PDB entry 9GMZ | electron microscopy, 3.20 A resolution | chains C and 2 of the 15 polymer chains in the assembly

# Chain C
Molecule: AAA+ ATPase domain-containing protein
From: Peltigera membranacea
UniProtKB: A0A235IFM2 (A0A235IFM2_9NOSO); residue numbers follow UniProt; this construct covers 1-383
Chain sequence (386 residues; each row starts with the number of its first residue; numbers below 1 keep their minus sign (Ser-2 is residue -2)):
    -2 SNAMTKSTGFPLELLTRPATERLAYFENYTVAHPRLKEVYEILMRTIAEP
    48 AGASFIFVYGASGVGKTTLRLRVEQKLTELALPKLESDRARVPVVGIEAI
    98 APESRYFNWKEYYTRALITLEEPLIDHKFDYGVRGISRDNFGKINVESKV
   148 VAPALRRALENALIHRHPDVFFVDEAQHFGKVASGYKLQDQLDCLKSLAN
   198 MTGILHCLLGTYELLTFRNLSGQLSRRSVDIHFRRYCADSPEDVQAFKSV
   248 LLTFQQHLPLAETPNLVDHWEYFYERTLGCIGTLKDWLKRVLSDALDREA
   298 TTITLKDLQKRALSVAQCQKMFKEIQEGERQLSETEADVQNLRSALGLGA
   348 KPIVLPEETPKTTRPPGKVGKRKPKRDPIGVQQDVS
Unresolved in the structure: -2 to 4, 348-383
Construct notes: expression tag (-2 to 0)
From the paper describing this entry:
  - mutagenesis - K63A: abolished growth

# Chain 2
Molecule: 16-nt DNA strand
Sequence (16 nucleotides; each row starts with the number of its first residue; numbers below 1 keep their minus sign (DG-16 is residue -16)):
   -16 GCATGCATGCATGCAT

# Interface between chain C and chain 2
Pairs across the interface - 7 pairs, chain C then chain 2:
  Tyr103(C) - DG-16(2)  hydrogen bond to the base
  Asn105(C) - DC-15(2)  hydrogen bond to the phosphate
  Lys107(C) - DA-14(2)  phosphate contact
  Val148(C) - DA-14(2)  sugar contact
  Val148(C) - DT-13(2)  phosphate contact
  Ala149(C) - DA-14(2)  hydrogen bond to the phosphate
  Pro150(C) - DT-13(2)  phosphate contact

# Summary
The interface between chain C and chain 2 involves 6 residues on one side and 4 on the other; the contacts
include 3 hydrogen bonds. Among the polar pairs are Tyr103(C)-DG-16(2), Asn105(C)-DC-15(2) and
Ala149(C)-DA-14(2). From the paper: K63A of chain C abolishes growth.
Chain C is AAA+ ATPase domain-containing protein (Peltigera membranacea) and chain 2 is a 16-nt DNA strand;
the structure, CryoEM structure of PmcTnsC-dsDNA-AMPPNP in complex with PmcTnsAB hook, was determined by
electron microscopy together with 9G0F from the same study.
